PDB entry 9M4F | electron microscopy, 2.82 A resolution | chains F and J of the 25 polymer chains in the assembly

Chain F:
Protein: PsaF
From: Tribonema minus
Amino-acid sequence (185 residues; each row starts with the number of its first residue):
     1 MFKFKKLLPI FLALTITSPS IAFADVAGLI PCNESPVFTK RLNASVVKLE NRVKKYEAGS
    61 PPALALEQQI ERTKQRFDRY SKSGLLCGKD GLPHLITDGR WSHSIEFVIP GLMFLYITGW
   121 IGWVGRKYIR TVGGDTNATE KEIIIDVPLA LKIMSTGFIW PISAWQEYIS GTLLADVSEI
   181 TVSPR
Disordered / not traced: 1-24
Disulfides: C32-C87
Ion coordination: chlorophyll a Mg near D98 (its only coordinating residue here)
Small-molecule neighbours:
  - beta-carotene (BCR), molecule 1: T97, D98, G99, F107, V108, G119, G122, W123, R126, W160, A164
  - beta-carotene (BCR), molecule 2: E106, F107, P110
  - beta-carotene (BCR), molecule 3: P110, M113, F114, I117, T118, I121
  - chlorophyll a (CLA), molecule 1: Y80, M113, I117
  - chlorophyll a (CLA), molecule 2: T97, F107, V108, L112, L115
  - chlorophyll a (CLA), molecule 3: D98, G99, R100, W101, V108, L112
  - chlorophyll a (CLA), molecule 4: F107, G111, F114, L115, T118, I121, G122, W160
  - chlorophyll a (CLA), molecule 5: L112, L115, Y116, W160, A164, W165, Y168, L173, L174
  - chlorophyll a (CLA), molecule 6: I117, W120, I121, V124, M154
  - chlorophyll a (CLA), molecule 7: W120, S155, F158
  - chlorophyll a (CLA), molecule 8: G122, V124, G125, R126, Y128, I145, A150, M154
  - chlorophyll a (CLA), molecule 9: Y128, I129, E142, I145, A150, L151, M154
  - chlorophyll a (CLA), molecule 10: F158, I159, I162

Chain J:
Protein: PsaJ
From: Tribonema minus
Amino-acid sequence (42 residues; row label = number of the first residue in the row):
     1 MENFLKYLST APVLLAAWMT FTAGFIIEAN RFYPDALTFP AF
Disordered / not traced: 1, 42
Ion coordination: chlorophyll a Mg near E28 (its only coordinating residue here)
Small-molecule neighbours:
  - beta-carotene (BCR), molecule 1: A23, I26, I27, N30
  - beta-carotene (BCR), molecule 2: A29, F32, Y33, A36, L37, T38, F39, P40
  - chlorophyll a (CLA), molecule 1: Y7, L8, V13, A16, A17, T20
  - chlorophyll a (CLA), molecule 2: Y7, A11, P12, L15, M19
  - chlorophyll a (CLA), molecule 3: A11, L14, L15, W18, F21
  - chlorophyll a (CLA), molecule 4: L15, A16, M19, T20, T22, A23
  - chlorophyll a (CLA), molecule 5: L15, W18, M19, T22, F25, I26
  - chlorophyll a (CLA), molecule 6: F21, G24, F25, E28, R31, F32
  - chlorophyll a (CLA), molecule 7: F25, A29, N30, D35, A36, L37
  - Diadinoxanthin (DD6; (3S,3'R,5R,6S,7cis)-7',8'-didehydro-5,6-dihydro-5,6-epoxy-beta,beta-carotene-3,3'-diol): Y7, P12, V13, A16, T20, A23, G24, I27, E28, R31

Interface between chain F and chain J:
Residue-residue contacts - 18 pairs, chain F then chain J:
  R76(F) - D35(J)  salt bridge
  R79(F) - Y33(J)
  R79(F) - P34(J)  hydrogen bond (side chain-backbone)
  R79(F) - D35(J)
  Y80(F) - D35(J)  hydrogen bond (side chain-backbone)
  Y80(F) - L37(J)
  S83(F) - T38(J)  hydrogen bond
  L85(F) - T38(J)
  I105(F) - F39(J)
  E106(F) - T38(J)
  I143(F) - T10(J)
  I143(F) - A11(J)  hydrogen bond (backbone-backbone)
  I144(F) - S9(J)
  I145(F) - S9(J)  hydrogen bond (backbone-backbone)
  I145(F) - L14(J)  hydrophobic
  V147(F) - S9(J)
  V147(F) - L14(J)  hydrophobic
  M154(F) - W18(J)  hydrophobic
Also at the interface, not in a pair above, chain F (17 interface residues in all): R72, P93, I109, M113, E142
Also at the interface, not in a pair above, chain J (14 interface residues in all): K6, A36, A41

In short:
17 residues of chain F and 14 residues of chain J are in contact; the contacts include 5 hydrogen bonds and 1
salt bridge. Polar pairs include R76(F)-D35(J), R79(F)-P34(J) and Y80(F)-D35(J).
Here chain F is PsaF and chain J is PsaJ, both from Tribonema minus. Entry 9M4F (Photosystem I from the
eukaryotic filamentous algae) was determined by electron microscopy.
